PDB entry 8X95 | electron microscopy, 3.52 A resolution | chains A and C of the 4 polymer chains in the assembly

== Chain A ==
Name: Capsid protein VP1
Organism: Enterovirus A71
UniProtKB: A0A075QAW4 (A0A075QAW4_HE71); residues 1-297 here correspond to UniProt positions 566-862 (UniProt number = residue number + 565)
Chain sequence (297 residues; numbered 1 to 297; the number before each row is that of its first residue):
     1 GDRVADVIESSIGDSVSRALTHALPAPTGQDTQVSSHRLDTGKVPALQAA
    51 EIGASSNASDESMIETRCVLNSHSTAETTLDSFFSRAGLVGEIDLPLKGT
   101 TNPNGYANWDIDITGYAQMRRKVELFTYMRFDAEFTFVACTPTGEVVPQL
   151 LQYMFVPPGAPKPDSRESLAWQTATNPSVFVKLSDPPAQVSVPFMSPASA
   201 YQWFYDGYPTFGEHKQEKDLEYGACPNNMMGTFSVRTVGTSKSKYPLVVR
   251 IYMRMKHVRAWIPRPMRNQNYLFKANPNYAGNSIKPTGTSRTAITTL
Not modelled in the structure: 1-24
Residues lining bound ligands: sphingosine (SPH): Ile111, Asp112, Ile113, Phe135, Phe137, Phe155, Val179, Val190, Val192, Met195, Tyr201, Trp203, Asn228, Met230, Phe233, Met253

== Chain C ==
Name: Capsid protein VP3
Organism: Enterovirus A71
Notes: EC 3.4.22.29, 3.6.1.15, 3.4.22.28, 2.7.7.48
UniProtKB: A0A075QAW4 (A0A075QAW4_HE71); residues 1-242 here correspond to UniProt positions 324-565 (UniProt number = residue number + 323)
Chain sequence (242 residues; row label = number of the first residue in the row):
     1 GFPTELKPGTNQFLTTDDGVSAPILPNFHPTPCIHIPGEVRNLLELCQVE
    51 TILEVNNVPTNATSLMERLRFPVSAQAGKGELCAVFRADPGRNGPWQSTL
   101 LGQLCGYYTQWSGSLEVTFMFTGSFMATGKMLIAYTPPGGPLPKDRATAM
   151 LGTHVIWDFGLQSSVTLVIPWISNTHYRAHARDGVFDYYTTGLVSIWYQT
   201 NYVVPIGAPNTAYIIALAAAQKNFTMKLCKDASDILQTGTIQ
Not modelled in the structure: 242

== How chain A and chain C interact ==
Pairs across the interface - 137 pairs, chain A then chain C:
  Gln30(A) - Lys222(C)
  Gln30(A) - Asn223(C)
  Ala46(A) - Val165(C)
  Ala46(A) - Thr166(C)
  Leu47(A) - Ser164(C)
  Leu47(A) - Val165(C)  hydrophobic
  Gln48(A) - Gln162(C)
  Gln48(A) - Ser163(C)
  Gln48(A) - Ser164(C)  hydrogen bond (backbone-backbone)
  Gln48(A) - Thr166(C)
  Ala49(A) - Ser164(C)
  Ala50(A) - Met120(C)  hydrophobic
  Ala50(A) - Ser164(C)  hydrogen bond (backbone-side chain)
  Glu51(A) - Met120(C)
  Glu51(A) - Ser163(C)  hydrogen bond
  Glu51(A) - Ser164(C)
  Ser55(A) - Gln48(C)
  Ser56(A) - Glu116(C)  hydrogen bond
  Ala58(A) - Gln221(C)  hydrogen bond (backbone-side chain)
  Ser59(A) - Gln221(C)
  Asp60(A) - Gln221(C)
  Met63(A) - Thr166(C)
  Met63(A) - Val168(C)  hydrophobic
  Ile64(A) - Thr153(C)
  Ile64(A) - Pro170(C)  hydrophobic
  Asn71(A) - Asn223(C)
  His73(A) - Ser112(C)  hydrogen bond
  His73(A) - His176(C)
  His73(A) - Tyr177(C)
  His73(A) - Thr225(C)
  Thr75(A) - Asn42(C)
  Thr75(A) - Thr225(C)
  Glu77(A) - Tyr108(C)  hydrogen bond (backbone-side chain)
  Glu77(A) - Lys227(C)
  Glu77(A) - Leu228(C)  hydrogen bond (side chain-backbone)
  Glu77(A) - Cys229(C)
  Thr78(A) - Asn42(C)  hydrogen bond
  Thr78(A) - Leu43(C)  hydrogen bond (backbone-backbone)
  Thr78(A) - Tyr108(C)
  Thr78(A) - Met226(C)
  Thr79(A) - Asn42(C)  hydrogen bond (backbone-side chain)
  Leu80(A) - Val40(C)
  Phe83(A) - Leu43(C)  hydrophobic
  Phe83(A) - Tyr107(C)  hydrophobic
  Phe83(A) - Tyr108(C)
  Phe83(A) - Cys229(C)  hydrophobic
  Arg86(A) - Thr16(C)
  Arg86(A) - Cys229(C)
  Ala87(A) - Thr15(C)
  Gly115(A) - Ile241(C)
  Ala117(A) - Leu236(C)
  Ala117(A) - Gln237(C)
  Gln118(A) - Asp231(C)
  Gln118(A) - Ile235(C)
  Arg121(A) - Gln103(C)
  Arg121(A) - Tyr107(C)
  Arg121(A) - Leu236(C)
  Lys122(A) - Tyr107(C)
  Phe126(A) - Val40(C)  hydrophobic
  Arg130(A) - Thr31(C)  hydrogen bond (side chain-backbone)
  Arg130(A) - Pro32(C)
  Arg130(A) - Cys33(C)
  Glu134(A) - Ser21(C)
  Thr136(A) - Phe13(C)
  Gln189(A) - Val20(C)
  Gln189(A) - Ser21(C)  hydrogen bond (backbone-side chain)
  Val190(A) - Ser21(C)
  Val190(A) - Ala22(C)
  Val190(A) - Ile24(C)  hydrophobic
  Ser191(A) - Ser21(C)  hydrogen bond (backbone-side chain)
  Ser191(A) - Ala22(C)  hydrogen bond (backbone-backbone)
  Ser191(A) - Pro23(C)
  Ser191(A) - Ile24(C)
  Val192(A) - Ile24(C)  hydrophobic
  Pro193(A) - Leu25(C)  hydrophobic
  Pro193(A) - Phe28(C)  hydrophobic
  Phe194(A) - Phe28(C)
  Phe194(A) - Pro30(C)
  Ser196(A) - Thr31(C)  hydrogen bond (backbone-side chain)
  Pro197(A) - Thr31(C)
  Ala198(A) - Thr31(C)
  Ser199(A) - Pro32(C)  hydrogen bond (side chain-backbone)
  Ser199(A) - Ile34(C)
  Arg254(A) - Asp17(C)
  Arg254(A) - Gly19(C)
  Arg259(A) - Cys33(C)
  Arg259(A) - Glu39(C)  salt bridge
  Ala260(A) - Glu39(C)
  Ala260(A) - Val40(C)  hydrogen bond (backbone-backbone)
  Trp261(A) - Ile36(C)  hydrogen bond (side chain-backbone)
  Trp261(A) - Gly38(C)
  Trp261(A) - Glu39(C)
  Ile262(A) - Pro37(C)
  Ile262(A) - Gly38(C)  hydrogen bond (backbone-backbone)
  Pro263(A) - Val40(C)
  Pro263(A) - Leu46(C)  hydrophobic
  Arg267(A) - Leu236(C)
  Asn268(A) - Leu236(C)
  Gln269(A) - Leu236(C)
  Asn270(A) - Leu236(C)
  Asn270(A) - Gln237(C)
  Asn270(A) - Thr238(C)
  Tyr271(A) - Leu236(C)  hydrogen bond (backbone-backbone)
  Leu272(A) - Ile241(C)
  Phe273(A) - Ile241(C)
  Lys274(A) - Ile241(C)
  Ile284(A) - Ala62(C)  hydrophobic
  Ile284(A) - Leu65(C)  hydrophobic
  Lys285(A) - Thr60(C)
  Pro286(A) - Arg68(C)
  Thr287(A) - Gln97(C)
  Thr287(A) - Gln103(C)
  Gly288(A) - Gln97(C)
  Thr289(A) - Asn57(C)  hydrogen bond (backbone-side chain)
  Thr289(A) - Arg68(C)
  Thr289(A) - Asn93(C)
  Thr289(A) - Gly94(C)
  Thr289(A) - Gln97(C)
  Ser290(A) - Asn57(C)
  Ser290(A) - Arg68(C)
  Arg291(A) - Val55(C)  hydrogen bond (side chain-backbone)
  Arg291(A) - Asn57(C)  hydrogen bond
  Arg291(A) - Val58(C)
  Arg291(A) - Val85(C)  hydrogen bond (side chain-backbone)
  Thr292(A) - Val58(C)
  Ala293(A) - Val58(C)
  Ile294(A) - Val55(C)
  Ile294(A) - Asn56(C)
  Ile294(A) - Val58(C)
  Ile294(A) - Phe71(C)  hydrophobic
  Ile294(A) - Cys83(C)
  Ile294(A) - Ala84(C)
  Ile294(A) - Val85(C)  hydrogen bond (backbone-backbone)
  Thr295(A) - Cys83(C)
  Thr295(A) - Val85(C)
  Leu297(A) - Arg87(C)
  Leu297(A) - Leu193(C)  hydrophobic
Interface residues without a listed pair, chain A (84 interface residues in all): Ser74, Thr114, Tyr116, Arg120, Tyr128, Val138, Phe155, Pro177, Pro186, Pro187, Met195, Tyr252, Met266, Thr296
Interface residues without a listed pair, chain C (86 interface residues in all): Asn11, Asp18, Arg41, Leu44, Leu82, Phe86, Pro95, Ser98, Leu100, Val155, Trp157, Asp158, Leu217

== In short ==
The interface between chain A and chain C involves 84 residues on one side and 86 on the other; the contacts
include 26 hydrogen bonds and 1 salt bridge. Polar contacts include Arg259(A)-Glu39(C), Ala50(A)-Ser164(C) and
Glu51(A)-Ser163(C). Chain A binds sphingosine.
Here chain A is Capsid protein VP1 and chain C is Capsid protein VP3, both from Enterovirus A71. Entry 8X95
(Cryo-EM structure of enterovirus A71 mature virion in complex with Fab h1A6.2) was determined by electron
microscopy together with 8X96, 8X97, 8X98, 8X99, 8X9A, 8X9B, 8YTB and 8YTJ from the same study.
